7FHM - chain A; structure by X-ray diffraction, 1.80 A resolution.

[Chain A]
Molecule: Probable periplasmic iron-transport lipoprotein
Organism: Mycobacterium tuberculosis H37Rv
UniProt: L7N6B2 (L7N6B2_MYCTU); residues 9-299 here correspond to UniProt positions 40-330 (UniProt number = residue number + 31)
Amino-acid sequence (299 residues; row label = number of the first residue in the row):
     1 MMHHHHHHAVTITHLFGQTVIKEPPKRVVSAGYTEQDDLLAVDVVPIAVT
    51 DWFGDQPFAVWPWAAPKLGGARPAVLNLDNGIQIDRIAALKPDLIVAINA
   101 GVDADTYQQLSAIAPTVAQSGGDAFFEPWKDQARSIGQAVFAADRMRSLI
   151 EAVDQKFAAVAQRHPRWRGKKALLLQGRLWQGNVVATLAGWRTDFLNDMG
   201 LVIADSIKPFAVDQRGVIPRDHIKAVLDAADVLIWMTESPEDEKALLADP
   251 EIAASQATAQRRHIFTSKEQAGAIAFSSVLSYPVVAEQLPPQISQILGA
Unresolved in the structure: 1-7
Sequence notes: initiating methionine (1); expression tag (2-8)
Residues lining bound ligands:
  - carbon dioxide (CO2): Trp52, Phe126, Arg192
  - carbonate ion (CO3): Asp228, Ala229, Ala230, Asp231, Arg262

[Overview]
Ligands of chain A: carbon dioxide and carbonate ion.
Chain A is Probable periplasmic iron-transport lipoprotein (Mycobacterium tuberculosis H37Rv); the structure,
Crystal structure of an orphan heme uptake protein (MhuP) of ABC transporter from Mycobacterium tuberculosis
(Form ..., was determined by X-ray diffraction (same publication as 7FHP).
